7E6P - chains L and A of the 3 polymer chains in the assembly; structure by X-ray diffraction, 2.50 A resolution.

Chain L:
Molecule: Fab Heavy chain
Source organism: Mus musculus
Notes: antibody fragment or engineered binder
Chain sequence (220 residues; row label = number of the first residue in the row):
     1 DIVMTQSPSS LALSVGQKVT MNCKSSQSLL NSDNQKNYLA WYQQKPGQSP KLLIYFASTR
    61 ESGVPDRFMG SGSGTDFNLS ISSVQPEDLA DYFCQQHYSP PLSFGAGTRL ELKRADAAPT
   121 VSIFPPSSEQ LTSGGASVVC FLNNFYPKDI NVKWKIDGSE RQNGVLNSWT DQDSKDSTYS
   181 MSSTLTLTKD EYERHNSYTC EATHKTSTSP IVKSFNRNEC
Not modelled in the structure: 219-220
Cystine bridges: Cys-23/Cys-94, Cys-140/Cys-200

Chain A:
Molecule: Amyloid beta fragment with an intramolecular disulfide bond at positions 17 and 28
Chain sequence (16 residues; numbered 15 to 30; the number before each row is that of its first residue):
    15 QKCVFFAEDV GSNCGA
Not modelled in the structure: 29-30
Cystine bridges: Cys-17/Cys-28

Chain L / chain A interface:
Pairs across the interface (9):
  Asn-31(L) / Ala-21(A)  hydrogen bond (side chain-backbone)
  Tyr-38(L) / Phe-19(A)
  Tyr-38(L) / Ala-21(A)  hydrophobic
  Tyr-98(L) / Phe-20(A)
  Tyr-98(L) / Ala-21(A)  hydrogen bond (backbone-backbone)
  Tyr-98(L) / Glu-22(A)  hydrogen bond
  Ser-99(L) / Phe-20(A)
  Pro-100(L) / Phe-20(A)
  Leu-102(L) / Phe-20(A)  hydrophobic
Also at the interface, not in a pair above, chain L (7 interface residues in all): His-97
Also at the interface, not in a pair above, chain A (5 interface residues in all): Gly-25

In short:
7 residues of chain L and 5 residues of chain A are in contact, with 3 hydrogen bonds. Polar contacts include
Asn-31(L)/Ala-21(A), Tyr-98(L)/Glu-22(A) and Tyr-98(L)/Ala-21(A).
Here chain L is Fab Heavy chain (Mus musculus) and chain A is Amyloid beta fragment with an intramolecular
disulfide bond at positions 17 and 28. Entry 7E6P (Fab-amyloid beta fragment complex) was determined by X-ray
diffraction.
